5XMK - chains A and B of the 14 polymer chains in the assembly; structure by electron microscopy, 4.18 A resolution (low resolution: residue-level contacts below are approximate; hydrogen-bond / salt-bridge calls are withheld).

== Chain A (and B) ==
Name: Vacuolar protein sorting-associated protein 4
Organism: Saccharomyces cerevisiae (strain ATCC 204508 / S288c)
Notes: chain B of this document is another copy of the same molecule, construct and numbering; everything in this record applies to it too
Reference sequence: P52917 (VPS4_YEAST); numbering as in UniProt (aligned over 1-437)
Amino-acid sequence (437 residues; each row starts with the number of its first residue):
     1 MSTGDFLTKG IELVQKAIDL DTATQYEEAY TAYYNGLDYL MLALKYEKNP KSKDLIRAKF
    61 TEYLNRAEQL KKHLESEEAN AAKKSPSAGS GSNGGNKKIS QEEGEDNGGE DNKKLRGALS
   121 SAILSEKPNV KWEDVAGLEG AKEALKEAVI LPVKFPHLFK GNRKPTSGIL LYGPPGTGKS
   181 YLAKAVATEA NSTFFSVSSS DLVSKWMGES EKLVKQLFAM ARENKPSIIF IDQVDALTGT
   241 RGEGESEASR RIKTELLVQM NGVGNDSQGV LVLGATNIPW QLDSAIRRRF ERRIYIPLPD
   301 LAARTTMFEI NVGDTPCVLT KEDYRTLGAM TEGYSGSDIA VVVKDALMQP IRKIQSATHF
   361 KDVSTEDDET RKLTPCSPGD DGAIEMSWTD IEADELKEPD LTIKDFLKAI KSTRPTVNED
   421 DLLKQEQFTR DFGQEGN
Disordered / not traced: 1-118
Construct notes: engineered mutation Gln233 (Glu in P52917)
From the paper describing this entry:
  - mutagenesis - R325A: decreased catalytic activity on Vta1
  - mutagenesis - R325A: unchanged catalytic activity
  - catalytic residues: Arg289

== How chain A and chain B interact ==
Residue-residue contacts (34; chain A residue first):
  Lys146(A) - Trp388(B)
  Glu147(A) - Gln355(B)
  Glu147(A) - Trp388(B)
  Ile150(A) - Trp388(B)
  Leu151(A) - Trp388(B)
  Lys154(A) - Trp388(B)
  Lys154(A) - Thr389(B)
  Lys154(A) - Ile391(B)
  Phe155(A) - Ile391(B)
  Phe155(A) - Glu392(B)
  Phe155(A) - Ala393(B)
  His157(A) - Ala393(B)
  His157(A) - Leu396(B)
  Leu158(A) - Ile351(B)
  Phe159(A) - Met348(B)
  Lys160(A) - Asp314(B)
  Asn162(A) - Asn311(B)
  Asn162(A) - Leu347(B)
  Arg163(A) - Thr315(B)
  Arg163(A) - Leu347(B)
  Arg163(A) - Met348(B)
  Lys164(A) - Lys344(B)
  Lys164(A) - Met348(B)
  Trp206(A) - Lys205(B)
  Trp206(A) - Trp206(B)
  Lys215(A) - Asp201(B)
  Arg251(A) - Ser200(B)
  Arg251(A) - Val203(B)
  Glu255(A) - Ser200(B)
  Arg288(A) - Ser412(B)
  Arg288(A) - Arg414(B)
  Arg289(A) - Lys344(B)
  Arg292(A) - Gln355(B)
  Gly436(A) - Arg352(B)
Interface residues without a listed pair, chain A (24 interface residues in all): Ala148, Glu209, Glu291
Interface residues without a listed pair, chain B (25 interface residues in all): Val312, Gly313, Ile354

== Summary ==
24 residues of chain A and 25 residues of chain B are in contact. From the paper: the catalytic residue
Arg289(A); R325A of chain A reduces catalytic activity on Vta1.
Chain A and chain B are both Vacuolar protein sorting-associated protein 4 (Saccharomyces cerevisiae (strain
ATCC 204508 / S288c)); the structure, Cryo-EM structure of the ATP-bound Vps4 mutant-E233Q complex with Vta1
(masked), was determined by electron microscopy, deposited together with 5XMI.
